8GBQ - chains A and B; structure by X-ray diffraction, 1.74 A resolution.

Chain A:
Name: Ubiquitin-conjugating enzyme E2 D2
Source organism: Homo sapiens
Notes: EC 2.3.2.23, 2.3.2.24
Reference sequence: P62837 (UB2D2_HUMAN); numbering as in UniProt (aligned over 1-147)
Amino-acid sequence (152 residues; row label = number of the first residue in the row; numbers below 1 keep their minus sign (Gly-4 is residue -4)):
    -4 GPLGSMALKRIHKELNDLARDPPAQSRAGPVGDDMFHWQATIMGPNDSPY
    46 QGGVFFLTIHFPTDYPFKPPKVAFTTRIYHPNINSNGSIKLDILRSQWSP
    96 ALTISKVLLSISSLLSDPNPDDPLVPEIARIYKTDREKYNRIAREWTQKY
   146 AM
Not modelled in the structure: -4 to 0
Construct notes: expression tag (-4 to 0); engineered mutation Ser21 (Cys in P62837), Arg22 (Ser in P62837), Lys85 (Cys in P62837), Ser107 (Cys in P62837), Ser111 (Cys in P62837)

Chain B:
Name: E3 ubiquitin-protein ligase RNF125
Source organism: Homo sapiens
Notes: EC 2.3.2.27
Reference sequence: Q96EQ8 (RN125_HUMAN); residues 32-127 here = UniProt positions 32-127
Amino-acid sequence (101 residues; row label = number of the first residue in the row):
    27 GPLGSVTSFDCAVCLEVLHQPVRTRCGHVFCRSCIATSLKNNKWTCPYCR
    77 AYLPSEGVPATDVAKRMKSEYKNCAECDTLVCLSEMRAHIRTCQKYIDKY
   127 G
Not modelled in the structure: 27-33, 127
Construct notes: expression tag (27-31)
Metal / ion sites: Zn2+ site 1: Cys37, Cys40, Cys57, Cys60; Zn2+ site 2: Cys52, His54, Cys72, Cys75; Zn2+ site 3: Cys100, Cys103, His115, Cys119
UniProt features mapped onto this chain:
  - zinc finger: Cys37 to Arg76 (RING-type), Cys100 to Cys119 (C2HC RNF-type)
  - region: Val43 to His45 (Interaction with the C2HC RNF-type zinc finger), Leu109 to Arg113 (Interaction with the RING-type zinc finger), Gln120 to Gly127 (Linker region)
  - binding site (Zn(2+)): Cys37, Cys40, Cys52, His54, Cys57, Cys60, Cys72, Cys75, Cys100, Cys103, His115, Cys119
  - natural variant: Met112 (M112I: In TNORS)
  - mutagenesis: Cys37 (C37A: Abolishes ability to regulate T-cell activation and E3 ligase activity in vitro; when associated with A-40), Cys40 (C40A: Abolishes ability to regulate T-cell activation and E3 ligase activity in vitro; when associated with A-37), His54 (H54A: Abolishes ability to regulate T-cell activation and E3 ligase activity in vitro; when associated with A-57), Cys57 (C57A: Abolishes ability to regulate T-cell activation and E3 ligase activity in vitro; when associated with A-54), Cys72 (C72A: Abolishes ability to regulate T-cell activation and E3 ligase activity in vitro; when associated with A-75), Cys75 (C75A: Abolishes ability to regulate T-cell activation and E3 ligase activity in vitro; when associated with A-72), Cys100 to Cys103 (Abolished E3 ubiquitin-protein ligase activity in vitro), Leu109 to Arg113 (Abolished E3 ubiquitin-protein ligase activity in vitro)

How chain A and chain B interact:
Contacting residue pairs - 23 pairs, chain A then chain B:
  Lys4(A) - Tyr126(B)
  Arg5(A) - Ala38(B)
  Arg5(A) - Val39(B)  hydrogen bond (side chain-backbone)
  Arg5(A) - Cys40(B)
  Arg5(A) - Leu41(B)
  His7(A) - Tyr126(B)
  Lys8(A) - Leu41(B)
  Glu9(A) - Leu41(B)
  Asn11(A) - Glu102(B)
  Pro61(A) - Val39(B)
  Phe62(A) - Val39(B)  hydrophobic
  Phe62(A) - Thr63(B)
  Phe62(A) - Ser64(B)
  Phe62(A) - Asn67(B)
  Gln92(A) - Arg76(B)  hydrogen bond (backbone-side chain)
  Ser94(A) - Pro73(B)  hydrogen bond (side chain-backbone)
  Ser94(A) - Arg76(B)
  Pro95(A) - Ala38(B)
  Pro95(A) - Val39(B)
  Pro95(A) - Ser64(B)
  Pro95(A) - Pro73(B)
  Ala96(A) - Ala38(B)
  Ala96(A) - Pro73(B)  hydrogen bond (backbone-backbone)
Interface residues without a listed pair, chain A (17 interface residues in all): Leu3, Lys63, Ile88, Leu97, Thr98
Interface residues without a listed pair, chain B (16 interface residues in all): Glu42, Cys60, Tyr74, Tyr122, Lys125

Summary:
Chain A and chain B form an interface of 17 and 16 residues respectively; the contacts include 4 hydrogen
bonds. Among the polar pairs are Arg5(A)-Val39(B), Gln92(A)-Arg76(B) and Ser94(A)-Pro73(B). From UniProt: 12
Zn2+-binding residues and 15 mutagenesis sites on chain B.
Chain A is Ubiquitin-conjugating enzyme E2 D2 and chain B is E3 ubiquitin-protein ligase RNF125, both from
Homo sapiens; the structure, Structure of RNF125 in complex with UbcH5b, was determined by X-ray diffraction,
deposited together with 8GCB.
